PDB entry 3L2P | X-ray diffraction, 3.00 A resolution | chains A and C of the 4 polymer chains in the assembly

== Chain A ==
Protein: DNA ligase 3
From: Homo sapiens
Notes: EC 6.5.1.1
UniProt: P49916 (DNLI3_HUMAN); residues 170-746 here correspond to UniProt positions 257-833 (UniProt number = residue number + 87)
Sequence (579 residues; numbered 168 to 746; the number before each row is that of its first residue):
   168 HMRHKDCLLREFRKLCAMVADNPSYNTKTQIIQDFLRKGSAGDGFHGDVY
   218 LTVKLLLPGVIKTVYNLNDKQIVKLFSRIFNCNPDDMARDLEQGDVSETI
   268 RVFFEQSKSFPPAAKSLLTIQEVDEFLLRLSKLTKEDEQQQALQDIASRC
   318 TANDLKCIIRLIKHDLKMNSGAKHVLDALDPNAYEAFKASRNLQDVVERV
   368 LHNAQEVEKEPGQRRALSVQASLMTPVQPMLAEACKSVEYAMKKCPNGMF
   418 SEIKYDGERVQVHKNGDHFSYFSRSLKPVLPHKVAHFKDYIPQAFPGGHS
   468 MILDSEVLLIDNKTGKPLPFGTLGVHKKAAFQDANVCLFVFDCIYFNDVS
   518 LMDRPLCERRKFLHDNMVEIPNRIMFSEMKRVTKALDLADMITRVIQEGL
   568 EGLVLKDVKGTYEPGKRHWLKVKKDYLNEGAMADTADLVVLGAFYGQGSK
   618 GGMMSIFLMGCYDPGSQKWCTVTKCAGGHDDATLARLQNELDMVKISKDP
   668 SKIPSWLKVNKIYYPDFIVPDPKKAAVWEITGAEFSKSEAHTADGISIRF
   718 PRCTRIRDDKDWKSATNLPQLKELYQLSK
Disordered / not traced: 207-213, 376-383, 596-598, 666-691
Differences from the reference sequence: expression tag (168-169)
Swiss-Prot annotation at these positions:
  - region (Interaction with DNA): Pro-190 to Asn-193, Val-231 to Asp-236, Thr-301 to Asp-304, Lys-334 to Lys-340
  - active site: Lys-421 (N6-AMP-lysine intermediate)
  - binding site (ATP): Glu-419, Arg-426, Arg-441, Lys-573, Arg-584, Lys-588
  - binding site (Mg(2+)): Glu-473, Glu-568
Covalent attachments: adenosine monophosphate (AMP) linked to Lys-421
Ligand contacts: adenosine monophosphate (AMP): Met-397, Leu-398, Ala-399, Glu-419, Ile-420, Tyr-422, Arg-426, Glu-473, Phe-508, Val-571, Lys-573, Trp-586, Lys-588, Lys-590
From the paper describing this entry:
  - binding site for adenosine monophosphate: Lys-421
  - catalytic residues: Lys-421
  - conformationally variable residues (order/disorder transition): Ser-207 to His-213, Lys-376 to Ala-383, Asp-666 to Lys-691
  - mutagenesis - K323E: decreased catalytic activity on blunt-end DNA ligation
  - mutagenesis - R327E: abolished catalytic activity on blunt-end joining
  - mutagenesis - K323E, R327E: unchanged catalytic activity (DNA nick-joining activity)
  - mutagenesis - R180E, A187E, C324Y: unchanged catalytic activity on blunt-end joining
  - contacts within the chain: Glu-265/Lys-323 (salt bridge), Asp-262/Arg-327 (salt bridge)
  - mutagenesis - D262R/R327E, E265K/K323E: decreased catalytic activity (blunt-end DNA joining activity)

== Chain C ==
Molecule: 9-nt DNA strand
Sequence (9 nucleotides; each row starts with the number of its first residue):
    12 GTCGGACTG

== How chain A and chain C interact ==
Contacting residue pairs (25; chain A residue first):
  Pro-190(A) / DC18(C)  sugar contact
  Ser-191(A) / DC18(C)  phosphate contact
  Ser-191(A) / DT19(C)  hydrogen bond to the phosphate
  Tyr-192(A) / DC18(C)  hydrogen bond to the phosphate
  Tyr-192(A) / DT19(C)  hydrogen bond to the phosphate
  Asn-193(A) / DT19(C)  hydrogen bond to the phosphate
  Asn-193(A) / DG20(C)  hydrogen bond to the phosphate
  Arg-441(A) / DG12(C)  salt bridge to the phosphate
  Arg-584(A) / DG12(C)  salt bridge to the phosphate
  Lys-588(A) / DG12(C)  salt bridge to the phosphate
  Lys-588(A) / DT13(C)  salt bridge to the phosphate
  Lys-590(A) / DG12(C)  phosphate contact
  Lys-590(A) / DT13(C)  salt bridge to the phosphate
  Tyr-593(A) / DT13(C)  hydrogen bond to the phosphate
  Gly-645(A) / DC14(C)  phosphate contact
  Gly-645(A) / DG15(C)  phosphate contact
  His-646(A) / DG15(C)  sugar contact
  Asp-647(A) / DG15(C)  phosphate contact
  Asp-647(A) / DG16(C)  phosphate contact
  Asp-648(A) / DG15(C)  phosphate contact
  Asp-648(A) / DG16(C)  hydrogen bond to the phosphate
  Phe-717(A) / DG12(C)  sugar contact
  Phe-717(A) / DT13(C)  sugar contact
  Arg-719(A) / DT13(C)  hydrogen bond to the phosphate
  Arg-719(A) / DC14(C)  salt bridge to the phosphate
Other interface residues (no listed pair), chain A (19 interface residues in all): Leu-398, Ala-399, Gly-644, Ala-649

== Summary ==
Chain A and chain C form an interface of 19 and 8 residues respectively, with 8 hydrogen bonds and 6 salt
bridges. Among the polar pairs are Ser-191(A)/DT19(C), Tyr-192(A)/DC18(C) and Tyr-192(A)/DT19(C). The paper
reports the catalytic residue Lys-421(A); D262R/R327E and E265K/K323E of chain A reduce catalytic activity
(blunt-end DNA joining activity); 7 substitutions were tested in all.
Here chain A is DNA ligase 3 (Homo sapiens) and chain C is a 9-nt DNA strand. Entry 3L2P (Human DNA Ligase III
Recognizes DNA Ends by Dynamic Switching Between Two DNA Bound States) was determined by X-ray diffraction.
